8FLW - chains A and B of the 8 polymer chains in the assembly; structure by electron microscopy, 3.58 A resolution.

# Chain A (and B)
Name: Envelope glycoprotein gp41
Organism: Human immunodeficiency virus 1
Notes: chain B of this document is another copy of the same molecule, construct and numbering; everything in this record applies to it too
UniProtKB: Q2N0S6 (Q2N0S6_9HIV1); residues 512-664 here correspond to UniProt positions 509-661 (UniProt number = residue number - 3)
Sequence (153 residues; row label = number of the first residue in the row):
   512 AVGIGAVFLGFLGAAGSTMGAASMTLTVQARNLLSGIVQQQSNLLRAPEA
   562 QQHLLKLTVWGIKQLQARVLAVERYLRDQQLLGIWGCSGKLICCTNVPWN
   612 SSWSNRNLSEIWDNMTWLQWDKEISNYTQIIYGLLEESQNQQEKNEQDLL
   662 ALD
Unresolved in the structure: 512-519, 547-568
Construct notes: conflict Pro559 (Ile556 in Q2N0S6), Cys605 (Thr602 in Q2N0S6)
Cystine bridges: Cys598-Cys604
Glycans and other covalent adducts: N-acetylglucosamine (NAG) linked to Asn611, Asn637

# Chain A / chain B interface
Residue-residue contacts (23; chain A residue first):
  Leu576(A) - Leu576(B)  hydrophobic
  Val580(A) - Leu576(B)  hydrophobic
  Val580(A) - Arg579(B)
  Val583(A) - Val583(B)  hydrophobic
  Glu584(A) - Arg579(B)  salt bridge
  Leu587(A) - Leu545(B)  hydrophobic
  Leu587(A) - Val583(B)  hydrophobic
  Leu587(A) - Tyr586(B)  hydrophobic
  Arg588(A) - Arg542(B)
  Arg588(A) - Leu545(B)  hydrogen bond (side chain-backbone)
  Arg588(A) - Ser546(B)  hydrogen bond
  Gln591(A) - Leu545(B)
  Gln591(A) - Tyr586(B)
  Glu647(A) - Arg542(B)  salt bridge
  Gln650(A) - Lys601(B)
  Asn651(A) - Ser534(B)
  Asn651(A) - Met535(B)  hydrogen bond (side chain-backbone)
  Asn651(A) - Thr538(B)
  Glu654(A) - Leu602(B)
  Lys655(A) - Gly531(B)
  Lys655(A) - Ser534(B)
  Glu657(A) - Lys601(B)  salt bridge
  Gln658(A) - Ile603(B)
Other interface residues (no listed pair), chain A (19 interface residues in all): Gln577, Leu581, Gly594, Ser599, Leu661
Other interface residues (no listed pair), chain B (19 interface residues in all): Ala541, Val580, Leu587, Gly600, Cys605

# Overview
The chain A/chain B interface involves 19 residues from each chain, with 3 hydrogen bonds and 3 salt bridges.
Polar pairs include Glu584(A)-Arg579(B), Glu647(A)-Arg542(B) and Glu657(A)-Lys601(B).
Both chains are Envelope glycoprotein gp41 (Human immunodeficiency virus 1). Entry 8FLW (Cryo-EM Structure of
PGT145 DU303 Fab in complex with BG505 DS-SOSIP.664) was determined by electron microscopy together with 8FK5
and 8FL1 from the same study.
